PDB entry 7L88 | electron microscopy, 3.60 A resolution | chains F and E of the 8 polymer chains in the assembly

[Chain F (and E)]
Protein: BG505 SOSIP MD39 - gp41
Source organism: Human immunodeficiency virus 1
Notes: chain E of this document is another copy of the same molecule, construct and numbering; everything in this record applies to it too
Chain sequence (146 residues; numbered 519 to 664; the number before each row is that of its first residue):
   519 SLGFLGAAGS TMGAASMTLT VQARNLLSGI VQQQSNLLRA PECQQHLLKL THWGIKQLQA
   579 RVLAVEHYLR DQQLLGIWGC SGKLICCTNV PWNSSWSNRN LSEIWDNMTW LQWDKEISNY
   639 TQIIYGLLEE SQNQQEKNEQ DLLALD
Not modelled in the structure: 547-568
Disulfide bonds: Cys598-Cys604
Covalently attached groups: N-acetylglucosamine (NAG) linked to Asn611, Asn637

[Interface between chain F and chain E]
Pairs across the interface (28):
  Ile573(F) with Ile573(E), hydrophobic
  Leu576(F) with Leu576(E), hydrophobic
  Gln577(F) with Leu576(E)
  Val580(F) with Arg579(E)
  Leu581(F) with Arg579(E)
  Glu584(F) with Arg579(E)
  Leu587(F) with Leu545(E), hydrophobic; Val583(E), hydrophobic; Tyr586(E), hydrophobic; Leu587(E), hydrophobic
  Arg588(F) with Arg542(E), hydrogen bond (side chain-backbone); Leu544(E)
  Gln591(F) with Ala541(E), hydrogen bond (side chain-backbone); Leu544(E); Tyr586(E)
  Gly594(F) with Gly600(E)
  Glu647(F) with Thr538(E); Arg542(E), salt bridge
  Asn651(F) with Thr538(E)
  Glu654(F) with Gly600(E); Lys601(E); Leu602(E), hydrogen bond (side chain-backbone); Ile603(E), hydrogen bond (side chain-backbone)
  Lys655(F) with Met535(E)
  Glu657(F) with Lys601(E), salt bridge
  Gln658(F) with Ile603(E); Cys605(E)
  Leu661(F) with Cys605(E), hydrophobic
Other interface residues (no listed pair), chain F (20 interface residues in all): Val583, Ile595, Ser599
Other interface residues (no listed pair), chain E (19 interface residues in all): Ser546, Val580

[Summary]
The interface between chain F and chain E involves 20 residues on one side and 19 on the other, with 4
hydrogen bonds and 2 salt bridges. Polar pairs include Glu647(F)-Arg542(E), Glu657(F)-Lys601(E) and
Arg588(F)-Arg542(E). Covalently linked N-acetylglucosamine: at Asn611(F) and Asn637(F).
Both chains are BG505 SOSIP MD39 - gp41 (Human immunodeficiency virus 1). Entry 7L88 (BG505 SOSIP MD39 in
complex with the polyclonal Fab pAbC-3 from animal Rh.32034 (Wk26 time point)) was determined by electron
microscopy, deposited together with 7L7T, 7L7U, 7L85, 7L86, 7L87, 7L89 and 15 further entries.
